PDB entry 6BUH | X-ray diffraction, 3.15 A resolution | chains A and C

Chain A:
Molecule: D-alanyl carrier protein
From: Streptococcus thermophilus
Reference sequence: Q5M0A6 (DLTC_STRT1); residue numbers follow UniProt; this construct covers 1-79
Amino-acid sequence (82 residues; numbered -2 to 79; the number before each row is that of its first residue; numbers below 1 keep their minus sign (Gly-2 is residue -2)):
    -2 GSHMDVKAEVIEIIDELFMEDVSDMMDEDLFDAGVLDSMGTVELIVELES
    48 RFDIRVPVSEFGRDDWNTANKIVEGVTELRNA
Disordered / not traced: -2 to 0
Differences from the reference sequence: expression tag (-2 to 0)
Modified / non-standard residues: Ser35 (phosphoserine; SEP)
Curated features (UniProtKB/Swiss-Prot):
  - modified residue: Ser35 (O-(pantetheine 4'-phosphoryl)serine)
Reported in the primary citation:
  - post-translational modification sites: Ser35
  - mutagenesis - S35A: unchanged binding to D-alanyl transfer protein DltB (chain C)

Chain C:
Molecule: D-alanyl transfer protein DltB
From: Streptococcus thermophilus
Reference sequence: Q5M4V4 (Q5M4V4_STRT2); residues 1-415 here = UniProt positions 1-415
Amino-acid sequence (425 residues; each row starts with the number of its first residue):
     1 MIDFLKQLPHLEPYGNPFYFIYLGIALLPIFIGLFFKKRFAIYECLVSIT
    51 FIVLALTGTHASQILALLFYIVWQIIWVYSYKRYRSQRDNKWVFYLHSFL
   101 VVLPLILVKVEPTINGTQSLLNFLGISYLTFRAVGMIIEMRDGVLKEFTL
   151 GEFLRFMLFMPTFTSGPIDRFKRFNEDYQSIPNRDELLNMLEQAVKYIML
   201 GFLYKFVLAQIFGSMLLPPLKAQALSQGGIFNLPTLGVMYVYGFDLFFDF
   251 AGYSMFALAVSNLMGIKSPINFDKPFISRDMKEFWNRWHMSLSFWFRDFV
   301 FMRLVIVLMRNKVFKNRNTTSNVAYIINMMVMGFWHGITWYYIAYGIFHG
   351 IGLVINDAWLRKKKTINKDRKKAGLKPLPENKWTKALGIFITFNTVMLSF
   401 LIFSGFLNDLWFTKKLEHHHHHHHH
Disordered / not traced: 415-425
Differences from the reference sequence: expression tag (416-425)
Curated features (UniProtKB/Swiss-Prot):
  - active site: His336
  - mutagenesis: Val305 to Ile306 (Reduced binding to DltC), Val305 (V305D: Reduced binding to DltC)
Reported in the primary citation:
  - catalytic residues: His336 (proposed by the authors, not directly observed)
  - mutagenesis - H289A, S293A, H336A: unchanged stability

Interface between chain A and chain C:
Pairs across the interface (24):
  Ser35(A) - Lys282(C)
  Met36(A) - Val305(C)  hydrophobic
  Met36(A) - Met309(C)  hydrophobic
  Met36(A) - Arg317(C)
  Met36(A) - Thr320(C)
  Met36(A) - Ser321(C)  hydrogen bond
  Val39(A) - Val305(C)  hydrophobic
  Val39(A) - Ile306(C)  hydrophobic
  Val39(A) - Met309(C)  hydrophobic
  Glu40(A) - Met309(C)
  Glu40(A) - Arg317(C)  salt bridge
  Ile42(A) - Ile306(C)  hydrophobic
  Val43(A) - Met309(C)  hydrophobic
  Arg52(A) - Arg85(C)
  Arg52(A) - Asp89(C)  salt bridge
  Arg52(A) - Arg141(C)  hydrogen bond (side chain-backbone)
  Arg52(A) - Asp142(C)
  Val55(A) - Asp298(C)
  Ser56(A) - Asp142(C)
  Ser56(A) - Asp298(C)  hydrogen bond (side chain-backbone)
  Ser56(A) - Phe299(C)
  Ser56(A) - Arg303(C)
  Glu57(A) - Val144(C)
  Glu57(A) - Lys172(C)  salt bridge
Other interface residues (no listed pair), chain A (13 interface residues in all): Glu46, Pro54, Phe58
Other interface residues (no listed pair), chain C (19 interface residues in all): Ile138, Arg170, Arg310
Interface features reported in the paper:
  - pairs named by the authors: Glu40(A)-Arg317(C) (hydrogen bond), Lys282(C)-Ser35(A)
  - interface residues, chain A: Met36(A), Val39(A), Val43(A), Val55(A)
  - hot spots on chain A (mutagenesis) - V39D, V39R: decreased binding to D-alanyl transfer protein DltB (chain C)
  - interface residues, chain C: Lys282(C), Val305(C), Ile306(C), Met309(C)
  - hot spots on chain C (mutagenesis) - V305D: decreased binding to D-alanyl carrier protein (chain A)
  - hot spots on chain C (mutagenesis) - V305D/I306D: abolished binding to D-alanyl carrier protein (chain A)

In short:
The interface between chain A and chain C involves 13 residues on one side and 19 on the other, with 3
hydrogen bonds and 3 salt bridges. Among the polar pairs are Glu40(A)-Arg317(C), Arg52(A)-Asp89(C) and
Glu57(A)-Lys172(C). The authors report a hydrogen bond between Glu40(A) and Arg317(C); a contact between
Lys282(C) and Ser35(A). The paper reports the catalytic residue His336(C); V39D and V39R of chain A reduce
binding to D-alanyl transfer protein DltB (chain C); 8 substitutions were tested in all.
Here chain A is D-alanyl carrier protein and chain C is D-alanyl transfer protein DltB, both from
Streptococcus thermophilus. Entry 6BUH (Crystal structure of a membrane protein, crystal form II) was
determined by X-ray diffraction, deposited together with 6BUG and 6BUI.
